1SPS - chains A and D; structure by X-ray diffraction, 2.70 A resolution.

# Chain A
Molecule: Src SH2 domain
Organism: Rous sarcoma virus
Reference sequence: P00524 (SRC_RSVSA); residues 1-104 here correspond to UniProt positions 144-247 (UniProt number = residue number + 143)
Amino-acid sequence (104 residues; each row starts with the number of its first residue):
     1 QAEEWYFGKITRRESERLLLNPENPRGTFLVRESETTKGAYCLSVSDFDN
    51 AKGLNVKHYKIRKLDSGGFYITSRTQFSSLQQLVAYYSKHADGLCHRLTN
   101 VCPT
Unresolved in the structure: 1

# Chain D
Molecule: Peptide yeei
Organism: Hamster polyomavirus
Reference sequence: P03079 (TAMI_POVHA); residues -3 to 7 here correspond to UniProt positions 321-331 (UniProt number = residue number + 324)
Amino-acid sequence (11 residues; row label = number of the first residue in the row; numbers below 1 keep their minus sign (Glu-3 is residue -3)):
    -3 EPQYEEIPIYL
Unresolved in the structure: -3, 5-7
Modified residues: Tyr0 (o-phosphotyrosine; PTR)

# How chain A and chain D interact
Contacting residue pairs - 21 pairs, chain A then chain D:
  Arg12(A) - Pro-2(D)
  Arg12(A) - Gln-1(D)  hydrogen bond (side chain-backbone)
  Arg12(A) - Tyr0(D)
  Arg32(A) - Tyr0(D)
  Ser34(A) - Tyr0(D)
  Glu35(A) - Tyr0(D)
  Thr36(A) - Pro-2(D)
  Thr36(A) - Tyr0(D)
  Cys42(A) - Tyr0(D)
  Lys57(A) - Glu1(D)
  His58(A) - Tyr0(D)
  His58(A) - Glu1(D)  hydrogen bond (backbone-backbone)
  Tyr59(A) - Tyr0(D)
  Tyr59(A) - Glu1(D)
  Lys60(A) - Tyr0(D)
  Ile71(A) - Ile3(D)  hydrophobic
  Thr72(A) - Ile3(D)
  Tyr87(A) - Ile3(D)
  Asp92(A) - Ile3(D)
  Gly93(A) - Ile3(D)
  Leu94(A) - Ile3(D)  hydrophobic
Other interface residues (no listed pair), chain A (17 interface residues in all): Glu33
Other interface residues (no listed pair), chain D (6 interface residues in all): Pro4

# In short
17 residues of chain A face 6 of chain D across their interface; the contacts include 2 hydrogen bonds. Among
the polar pairs are Arg12(A)-Gln-1(D) and His58(A)-Glu1(D).
Chain A is Src SH2 domain (Rous sarcoma virus) and chain D is Peptide yeei (Hamster polyomavirus); the
structure, Binding of a high affinity phosphotyrosyl peptide to the src SH2 domain: crystal structures of the
..., was determined by X-ray diffraction (same publication as 1SPR).
